Entry 8ZIT (electron microscopy, 3.76 A resolution); this record covers chains M and U of the 20 polymer chains in the assembly.

== Chain M ==
Molecule: HerA
From: Agrobacterium tumefaciens
Amino-acid sequence (617 residues; row label = number of the first residue in the row):
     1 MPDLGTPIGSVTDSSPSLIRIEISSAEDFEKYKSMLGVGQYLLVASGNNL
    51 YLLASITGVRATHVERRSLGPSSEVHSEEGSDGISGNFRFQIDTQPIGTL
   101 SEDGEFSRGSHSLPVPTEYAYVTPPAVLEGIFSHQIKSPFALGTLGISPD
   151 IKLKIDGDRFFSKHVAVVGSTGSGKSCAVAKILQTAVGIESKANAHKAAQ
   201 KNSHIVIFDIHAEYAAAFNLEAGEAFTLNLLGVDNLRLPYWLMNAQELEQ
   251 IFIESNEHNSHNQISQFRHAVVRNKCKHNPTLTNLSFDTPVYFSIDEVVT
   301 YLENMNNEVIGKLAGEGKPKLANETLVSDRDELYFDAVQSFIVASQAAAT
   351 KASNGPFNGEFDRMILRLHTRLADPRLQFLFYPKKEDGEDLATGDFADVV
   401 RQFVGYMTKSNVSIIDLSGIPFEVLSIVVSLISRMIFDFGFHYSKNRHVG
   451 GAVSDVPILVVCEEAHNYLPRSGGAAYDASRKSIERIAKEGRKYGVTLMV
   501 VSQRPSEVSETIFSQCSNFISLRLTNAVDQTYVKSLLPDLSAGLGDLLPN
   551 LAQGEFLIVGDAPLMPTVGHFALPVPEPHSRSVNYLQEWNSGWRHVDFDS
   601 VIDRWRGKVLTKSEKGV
Unresolved in the structure: 65-86, 609-617
Bound ions: Mg2+: Ser-176 (together with ATP-gamma-S)
Residues lining bound ligands:
  - ATP-gamma-S (AGS; phosphothiophosphoric acid-adenylate ester), molecule 1: Thr-171, Gly-172, Ser-173, Gly-174, Lys-175, Ser-176, Cys-177, Glu-463, Glu-464, Gln-503, Gln-553, Gly-554, Phe-571, Leu-573, Ser-580, Arg-581, Ser-582
  - ATP-gamma-S (AGS), molecule 2: Lys-489, Arg-492, Lys-493

== Chain U ==
Molecule: 16-nt DNA strand
Sequence (16 nucleotides; each row starts with the number of its first residue):
     1 TATATATATATATATA

== Chain M / chain U interface ==
Contacting residue pairs (9; chain M residue first):
  His-258(M) with DA16(U), hydrogen bond to the base
  Lys-312(M) with DT11(U), salt bridge to the phosphate
  Gln-346(M) with DA10(U), hydrogen bond to the sugar; DT11(U), sugar contact
  Lys-351(M) with DT11(U), salt bridge to the phosphate
  Ser-353(M) with DT11(U), hydrogen bond to the phosphate; DA12(U), hydrogen bond to the phosphate
  Asn-354(M) with DA12(U), hydrogen bond to the phosphate; DT13(U), hydrogen bond to the phosphate

== Summary ==
The interface between chain M and chain U involves 6 residues on one side and 5 on the other; the contacts
include 6 hydrogen bonds and 2 salt bridges. Polar pairs include His-258(M)/DA16(U), Gln-346(M)/DA10(U) and
Ser-353(M)/DT11(U). Ligands of chain M: ATP-gamma-S.
Chain M is HerA (Agrobacterium tumefaciens) and chain U is a 16-nt DNA strand; the structure, DUF4297-HerA
complex with DNA and ATPgamaS, was determined by electron microscopy together with 8ZGI, 8ZIQ, 8ZIR and 8ZIS
from the same study.
